Entry 8Q1E (X-ray diffraction, 1.23 A resolution); this record covers chain A.

== Chain A ==
Name: Beta-phosphoglucomutase
Organism: Lactococcus lactis subsp. lactis Il1403
UniProt: A0A0A7T4I1 (A0A0A7T4I1_LACLL); residues 1-221 here = UniProt positions 1-221
Amino-acid sequence (221 residues; numbered 1 to 221; the number before each row is that of its first residue):
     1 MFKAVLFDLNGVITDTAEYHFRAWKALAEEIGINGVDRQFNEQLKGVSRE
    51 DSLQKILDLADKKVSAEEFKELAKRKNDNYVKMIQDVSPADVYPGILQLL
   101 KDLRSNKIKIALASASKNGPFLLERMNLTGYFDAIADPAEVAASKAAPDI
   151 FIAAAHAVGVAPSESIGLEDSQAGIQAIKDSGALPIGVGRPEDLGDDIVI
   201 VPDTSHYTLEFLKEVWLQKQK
Sequence notes: engineered mutation Asn-10 (Asp in A0A0A7T4I1), Ala-146 (Pro in A0A0A7T4I1)
Bound ions: Mg2+ site 1: Asp-8, Asn-10, Asp-170 (together with 1,6-di-O-phosphono-beta-D-fructofuranose); Mg2+ site 2: Asp-8, Glu-169 (together with 1,6-di-O-phosphono-beta-D-fructofuranose)
Ligand contacts: 1,6-di-O-phosphono-beta-D-fructofuranose (FBP): Asp-8, Leu-9, Asn-10, His-20, Val-47, Ser-48, Arg-49, Ser-52, Lys-76, Tyr-80, Ser-114, Ala-115, Ser-116, Lys-117, Asn-118, Glu-169, Asp-170
What the authors report for this chain:
  - conformationally variable residues (side-chain flip): Lys-145
  - binding site for 1,6-di-O-phosphono-beta-D-fructofuranose: Val-47

== Overview ==
Ligands of chain A: 1,6-di-O-phosphono-beta-D-fructofuranose. The Mg2+ site 1 is built by Asp-8, Asn-10 and
Asp-170. The Mg2+ site 2 is built by Asp-8 and Glu-169. From the paper: a binding site for
1,6-di-O-phosphono-beta-D-fructofuranose at Val-47; conformational variability at Lys-145.
Chain A is Beta-phosphoglucomutase (Lactococcus lactis subsp. lactis Il1403); the structure, D10N,P146A
variant of beta-phosphoglucomutase from Lactococcus lactis in complex with fructose 1,6-bisphosphate, was
determined by X-ray diffraction, deposited together with 8Q1C, 8Q1D and 8Q1F.
